PDB entry 8XIO | electron microscopy, 2.65 A resolution | chains A and B of the 5 polymer chains in the assembly

[Chain A]
Protein: Somatostatin receptor type 1
From: Homo sapiens
Notes: engineered mutation(s): V276Y
Reference sequence: P30872 (SSR1_HUMAN); residues 1-391 here = UniProt positions 1-391
Sequence (391 residues; numbered 1 to 391; the number before each row is that of its first residue):
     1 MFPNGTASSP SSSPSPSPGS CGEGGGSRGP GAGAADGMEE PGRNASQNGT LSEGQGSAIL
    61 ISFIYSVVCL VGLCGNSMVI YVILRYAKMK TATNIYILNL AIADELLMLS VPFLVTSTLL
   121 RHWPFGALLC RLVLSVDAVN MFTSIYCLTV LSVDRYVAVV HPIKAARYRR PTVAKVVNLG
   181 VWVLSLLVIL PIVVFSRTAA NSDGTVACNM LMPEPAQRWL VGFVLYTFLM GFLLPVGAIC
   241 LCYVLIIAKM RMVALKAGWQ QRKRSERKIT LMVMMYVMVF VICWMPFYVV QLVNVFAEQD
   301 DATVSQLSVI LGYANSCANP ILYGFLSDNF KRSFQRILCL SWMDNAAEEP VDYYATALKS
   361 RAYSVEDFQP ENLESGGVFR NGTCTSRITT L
Disordered / not traced: 1-52, 337-391
Sequence notes: conflict Tyr276 (Val in P30872)
Disulfide bonds: Cys130-Cys208
Small-molecule neighbours: l797591 (A1D5D; (2S)-N-[(4S)-6-azanyl-2,2,4-trimethyl-hexyl]-3-naphthalen-1-yl-2-[[2-phenylethyl(2-pyridin-2-ylethyl)carbamoyl]amino]propanamide): Ser110, Leu114, Val133, Leu134, Asp137, Ala138, Met141, Ile192, Asn209, Met210, Leu211, Leu220, Phe223, Thr227, Trp284, Phe287, Gln291, Val309, Gly312, Tyr313

[Chain B]
Protein: G-alpha-i
From: Homo sapiens
Sequence (361 residues; each row starts with the number of its first residue):
     1 MGCTLSAEDK AAVERSKMIE KQLQKDKQVY RATHRLLLLG ADNSGKSTIV KQMRIYHVNG
    61 YSEEECKQYK AVVYSNTIQS IIAIIRAMGR LKIDFGDSAR ADDARQLFVL AGAAEEGFMT
   121 AELAGVIKRL WKDSGVQACF NRSREYQLND SAAYYLNDLD RIAQPNYIPT QQDVLRTRVK
   181 TSGIFETKFQ VDKVNFHMFD VGAQRDERRK WIQCFNDVTA IIFVVDSSDY NRLQEALNDF
   241 KSIWNNRWLR TISVILFLNK QDLLAEKVLA GKSKIEDYFP EFARYTTPED ATPEPGEDPR
   301 VTRAKYFIRD EFLRISTASG DGRHYCYPHF TCSVDTENAR RIFNDVTDII IKMNLRDCGL
   361 F
Disordered / not traced: 1-3, 56-177

[Chain A / chain B interface]
Pairs across the interface (29):
  Thr93(A) with Cys358(B)
  Arg155(A) with Leu360(B)
  Ala158(A) with Asn354(B), hydrogen bond (backbone-side chain); Cys358(B), hydrophobic
  Val159(A) with Ile351(B); Leu355(B), hydrophobic
  Pro162(A) with Ile350(B), hydrophobic; Asn354(B)
  Ala166(A) with Arg31(B), hydrogen bond (backbone-side chain)
  Arg167(A) with Gln28(B); Arg31(B)
  Arg169(A) with Cys358(B), hydrogen bond
  Met250(A) with Leu355(B), hydrophobic
  Val253(A) with Asp348(B)
  Lys256(A) with Asn344(B), hydrogen bond (backbone-side chain)
  Ala257(A) with His329(B); Asn344(B); Asp345(B)
  Trp259(A) with Tyr325(B), hydrophobic; Tyr327(B); Asp348(B), hydrogen bond; Lys352(B)
  Gln260(A) with Leu313(B)
  Gln261(A) with Asp290(B), hydrogen bond
  Ser265(A) with Tyr325(B)
  Ile269(A) with Leu360(B); Phe361(B), hydrophobic
  Ser327(A) with Gly359(B), hydrogen bond (side chain-backbone)
  Asp328(A) with Phe361(B)
Other interface residues (no listed pair), chain A (24 interface residues in all): Ile246, Ala254, Lys268, Tyr276, Asn329
Other interface residues (no listed pair), chain B (23 interface residues in all): Arg309, Cys326, Thr347, Asp357

[In short]
The interface between chain A and chain B involves 24 residues on one side and 23 on the other, with 7
hydrogen bonds. Among the polar pairs are Ala158(A)-Asn354(B), Ala166(A)-Arg31(B) and Arg169(A)-Cys358(B).
Ligands of chain A: l797591.
Chain A is Somatostatin receptor type 1 and chain B is G-alpha-i, both from Homo sapiens; the structure,
Structure of L797591-SSTR1 G protein complex, was determined by electron microscopy, deposited together with
8XIP, 8XIQ and 8XIR.
